Entry 3S8F (X-ray diffraction, 1.80 A resolution); this record covers chains A and B of the 3 polymer chains in the assembly.

# Chain A
Protein: Cytochrome c oxidase subunit 1
From: Thermus thermophilus
Notes: EC 1.9.3.1
UniProt: Q5SJ79 (COX1_THET8); residues 2-562 here = UniProt positions 2-562
Amino-acid sequence (569 residues; each row starts with the number of its first residue; numbers below 1 keep their minus sign (Met-6 is residue -6)):
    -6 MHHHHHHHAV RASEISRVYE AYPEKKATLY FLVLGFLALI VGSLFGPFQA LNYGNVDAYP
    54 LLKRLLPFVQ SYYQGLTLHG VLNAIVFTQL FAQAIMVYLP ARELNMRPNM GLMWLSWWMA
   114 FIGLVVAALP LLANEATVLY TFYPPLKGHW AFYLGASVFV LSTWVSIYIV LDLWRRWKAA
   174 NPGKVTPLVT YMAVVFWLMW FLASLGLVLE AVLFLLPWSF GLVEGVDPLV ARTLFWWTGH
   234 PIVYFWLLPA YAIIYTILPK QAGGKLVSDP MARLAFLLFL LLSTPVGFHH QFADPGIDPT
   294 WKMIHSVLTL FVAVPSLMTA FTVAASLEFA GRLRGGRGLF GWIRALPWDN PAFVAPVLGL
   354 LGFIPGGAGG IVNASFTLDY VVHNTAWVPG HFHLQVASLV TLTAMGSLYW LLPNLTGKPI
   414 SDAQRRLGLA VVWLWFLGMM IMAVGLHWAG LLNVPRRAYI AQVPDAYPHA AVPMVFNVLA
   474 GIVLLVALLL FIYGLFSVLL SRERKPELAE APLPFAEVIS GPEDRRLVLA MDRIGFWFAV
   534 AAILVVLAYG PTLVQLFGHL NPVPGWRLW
Unresolved in the structure: -6 to 8
Sequence notes: expression tag (-6 to 1)
Bound ions: heme Fe: His72, His386; Cu ion: His233, His282, His283 (together with peroxide ion); heme-as Fe: His384 (together with peroxide ion)
Ligand contacts:
  - heme-as (HAS): Tyr133, Thr134, Trp229, His233, Val236, Tyr237, Trp239, Leu240, Tyr244, His282, His283, Thr302, Val305, Ala306, Ser309, Leu310, Thr312, Ala313, Val316, Ala317, Leu320, Trp335, Ile336, Trp341, Val350, Leu353, Leu354, Phe356, Ile357, Gly360, Gly363, Ile364, Asn366, Ala367, Asp372, His376, Asn377, Val381, His384, Phe385, Gln388, Val389, Val393, Arg449, Arg450
  - heme (HEM): Leu32, Ser36, Gly39, Pro40, Gln42, Ala43, Tyr46, Tyr65, Leu69, His72, Gly73, Asn76, Ala77, Phe80, Thr81, Leu132, Tyr133, Pro382, Phe385, His386, Val389, Ala390, Thr394, Trp428, Met432, Met435, Arg449, Arg450, Ala451, Leu477
  - peroxide ion (PER): Gly232, His233, Val236, His282, His283, His384
Swiss-Prot annotation at these positions:
  - binding site (Fe(II)-heme a): His72, His386
  - binding site (Cu cation): His233, Tyr237, His282, His283
  - binding site (heme a3): His384
  - cross-link: His233 to Tyr237 (1'-histidyl-3'-tyrosine (His-Tyr))

# Chain B
Protein: Cytochrome c oxidase subunit 2
From: Thermus thermophilus
Notes: EC 1.9.3.1
UniProt: Q5SJ80 (COX2_THET8); numbering as in UniProt (aligned over 1-168)
Amino-acid sequence (168 residues; numbered 1 to 168; the number before each row is that of its first residue):
     1 MVDEHKAHKA ILAYEKGWLA FSLAMLFVFI ALIAYTLATH TAGVIPAGKL ERVDPTTVRQ
    61 EGPWADPAQA VVQTGPNQYT VYVLAFAFGY QPNPIEVPQG AEIVFKITSP DVIHGFHVEG
   121 TNINVEVLPG EVSTVRYTFK RPGEYRIICN QYCGLGHQNM FGTIVVKE
Unresolved in the structure: 1-2
Bound ions: dinuclear copper ion: His114, Cys149, Gln151, Cys153, His157, Met160
Swiss-Prot annotation at these positions:
  - binding site (Cu cation): His114, Cys149, Cys153, His157

# How chain A and chain B interact
Contacting residue pairs (127):
  Ser64(A) with Leu155(B)
  Tyr66(A) with Tyr152(B), hydrophobic; Leu155(B), hydrophobic; His157(B); Gln158(B), hydrogen bond
  Thr130(A) with Tyr152(B), hydrogen bond (backbone-side chain)
  Leu132(A) with Tyr152(B), hydrophobic
  Tyr136(A) with Ile113(B), hydrophobic; Gln151(B)
  Pro137(A) with Ile113(B)
  Pro138(A) with Asp111(B); Val112(B); Ile113(B); Pro129(B), hydrophobic
  Leu139(A) with Tyr152(B), hydrophobic
  Pro221(A) with Pro129(B)
  Leu222(A) with Leu50(B), hydrophobic; Leu128(B), hydrophobic
  Arg225(A) with Ile113(B); Glu126(B), salt bridge
  Lys258(A) with Glu4(B), salt bridge
  Val260(A) with His8(B), hydrogen bond (backbone-side chain); Ile11(B), hydrophobic
  Met264(A) with Glu15(B); Leu19(B), hydrophobic
  Phe285(A) with Pro46(B)
  Ala286(A) with Pro46(B); Asn124(B); Val125(B); Glu126(B), hydrogen bond (backbone-backbone)
  Asp287(A) with Pro46(B); Glu126(B)
  Pro288(A) with Pro46(B), hydrophobic; Glu126(B); Glu131(B); Val132(B); Ser133(B)
  Gly289(A) with Ala47(B), hydrogen bond (backbone-backbone); Gly48(B); Leu50(B)
  Ile290(A) with Gly48(B)
  Asp291(A) with Gly48(B)
  Pro292(A) with Gly48(B)
  Lys295(A) with Pro46(B)
  Met296(A) with Ile30(B); Ile33(B), hydrophobic; Leu37(B), hydrophobic
  Ser299(A) with Ile33(B)
  Val300(A) with Ile30(B), hydrophobic
  Leu303(A) with Leu26(B); Ile30(B), hydrophobic
  Val307(A) with Leu26(B), hydrophobic
  Leu310(A) with Trp18(B), hydrogen bond (backbone-side chain); Ser22(B); Leu26(B), hydrophobic
  Met311(A) with Glu15(B); Leu19(B), hydrophobic
  Phe314(A) with Ile11(B); Tyr14(B); Glu15(B); Trp18(B)
  Thr315(A) with Glu15(B), hydrogen bond
  Phe322(A) with Glu4(B)
  Ile364(A) with Phe29(B), hydrophobic
  Ser368(A) with Ile33(B)
  Phe369(A) with Leu37(B), hydrophobic; Ile45(B), hydrophobic
  Thr370(A) with Thr36(B), hydrogen bond; Leu37(B); Ile45(B)
  Tyr373(A) with Val44(B), hydrophobic; Ile45(B); Pro46(B); Asn122(B); Asn124(B), hydrogen bond (backbone-side chain)
  Val374(A) with Asn122(B)
  His376(A) with Asn124(B), hydrogen bond (backbone-side chain); Glu126(B), salt bridge; Asn150(B), hydrogen bond (backbone-side chain)
  Asn377(A) with Glu126(B), hydrogen bond; Asn150(B), hydrogen bond (side chain-backbone); Gln151(B)
  Thr378(A) with His117(B)
  Leu445(A) with Glu119(B)
  Asn446(A) with His117(B); Glu119(B); Ile148(B)
  Pro448(A) with Ile148(B), hydrophobic; Asn150(B)
  Arg449(A) with His157(B)
  Arg450(A) with Gln151(B), hydrogen bond; Tyr152(B); His157(B), hydrogen bond (backbone-side chain)
  Ala451(A) with His157(B)
  Tyr452(A) with Gln158(B)
  Gln455(A) with Gln158(B)
  Val456(A) with Gln158(B); Asn159(B)
  Ala459(A) with Arg146(B), hydrogen bond (backbone-side chain); Phe161(B), hydrophobic
  Tyr460(A) with Arg146(B); Ile148(B); Phe161(B)
  Ile512(A) with Glu4(B); His8(B)
  Ser513(A) with Glu4(B), hydrogen bond (backbone-side chain); His5(B)
  Gly514(A) with His8(B)
  Glu516(A) with His8(B), salt bridge; Leu12(B)
  His552(A) with Leu50(B); Arg52(B)
  Asn554(A) with Arg52(B); Val53(B), hydrogen bond (side chain-backbone); Gly130(B), hydrogen bond (side chain-backbone)
  Val556(A) with Pro55(B), hydrophobic; Pro129(B); Gly130(B)
  Pro557(A) with Thr56(B)
  Trp559(A) with Pro110(B); Asp111(B); Val112(B), hydrophobic
  Leu561(A) with Val112(B), hydrophobic; Cys153(B); Gly154(B); Leu155(B), hydrogen bond (backbone-backbone)
  Trp562(A) with Leu155(B), hydrophobic
Also at the interface, not in a pair above, chain A (73 interface residues in all): Val131, Ser261, Phe304, Ala318, Val375, Ile453, Gln548, Leu549, Leu553
Also at the interface, not in a pair above, chain B (63 interface residues in all): Ala7, Leu23, Phe27, Ala34, Lys49, Ala87, Phe88, Gly120, Cys149

# Overview
73 residues of chain A and 63 residues of chain B are in contact; the contacts include 20 hydrogen bonds and 4
salt bridges. Among the polar pairs are Arg225(A)-Glu126(B), Lys258(A)-Glu4(B) and His376(A)-Glu126(B).
Ligands of chain A: heme, heme-as and peroxide ion.
Here chain A is Cytochrome c oxidase subunit 1 and chain B is Cytochrome c oxidase subunit 2, both from
Thermus thermophilus. Entry 3S8F (1.8 A structure of ba3 cytochrome c oxidase from Thermus thermophilus in
lipid environment) was determined by X-ray diffraction (same publication as 3S8G).
